PDB entry 3RDV | X-ray diffraction, 1.75 A resolution | chains A and E

Chain A:
Molecule: CAP-Gly domain-containing linker protein 1
From: Homo sapiens
Notes: fragment: CAP-Gly 1 domain, residues 56-127
UniProtKB: P30622 (CLIP1_HUMAN); residue numbers follow UniProt; this construct covers 56-127
Sequence (72 residues; each row starts with the number of its first residue):
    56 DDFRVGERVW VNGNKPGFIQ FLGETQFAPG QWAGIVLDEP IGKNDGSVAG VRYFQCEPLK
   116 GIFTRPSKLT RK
Unresolved in the structure: 56, 127

Chain E:
Molecule: SLAIN motif-containing protein 2
Notes: fragment: C-terminal domain, residues 574-581
UniProtKB: Q9P270 (SLAI2_HUMAN); residue numbers follow UniProt; this construct covers 574-581
Sequence (8 residues; numbered 574 to 581; the number before each row is that of its first residue):
   574 DSWKDGCY

Chain A / chain E interface:
Residue-residue contacts (20; chain A residue first):
  Val66(A) with Trp576(E), hydrophobic
  Asn67(A) with Trp576(E), hydrogen bond (side chain-backbone)
  Phe82(A) with Tyr581(E), hydrophobic
  Ala83(A) with Tyr581(E)
  Trp87(A) with Gly579(E); Tyr581(E), hydrophobic
  Ile96(A) with Trp576(E); Lys577(E), hydrogen bond (backbone-side chain)
  Gly97(A) with Lys577(E)
  Lys98(A) with Lys577(E); Cys580(E), hydrogen bond (side chain-backbone); Tyr581(E)
  Asn99(A) with Tyr581(E), hydrogen bond (side chain-backbone)
  Ile117(A) with Trp576(E), hydrophobic; Lys577(E); Cys580(E), hydrophobic; Tyr581(E)
  Phe118(A) with Cys580(E); Tyr581(E), hydrogen bond (backbone-backbone)
  Thr119(A) with Cys580(E), hydrogen bond
Interface residues without a listed pair, chain A (16 interface residues in all): Lys70, Leu92, Val103, Lys123
Interface residues without a listed pair, chain E (6 interface residues in all): Asp578
The authors on this interface:
  - interface residues, chain E: Trp576(E), Lys577(E), Cys580(E), Tyr581(E)
  - hot spots on chain E (mutagenesis) - W576A: abolished binding to CAP-Gly domain-containing linker protein 1 (chain A)

In short:
16 residues of chain A face 6 of chain E across their interface; the contacts include 6 hydrogen bonds. Polar
contacts include Asn67(A)-Trp576(E), Ile96(A)-Lys577(E) and Lys98(A)-Cys580(E). The paper reports that W576A
of chain E abolishes binding to CAP-Gly domain-containing linker protein 1 (chain A); interface residues
Trp576(E), Lys577(E) and Cys580(E) among others.
Chain A is CAP-Gly domain-containing linker protein 1 (Homo sapiens) and chain E is SLAIN motif-containing
protein 2; the structure, Structure of the SLAIN2c-CLIPCG1 complex, was determined by X-ray diffraction.
